6O5O - chains A and C; structure by X-ray diffraction, 1.75 A resolution.

[Chain A]
Molecule: Disabled homolog 2
From: Homo sapiens
Reference sequence: P98082 (DAB2_HUMAN); residues 31-191 here = UniProt positions 31-191
Chain sequence (161 residues; row label = number of the first residue in the row):
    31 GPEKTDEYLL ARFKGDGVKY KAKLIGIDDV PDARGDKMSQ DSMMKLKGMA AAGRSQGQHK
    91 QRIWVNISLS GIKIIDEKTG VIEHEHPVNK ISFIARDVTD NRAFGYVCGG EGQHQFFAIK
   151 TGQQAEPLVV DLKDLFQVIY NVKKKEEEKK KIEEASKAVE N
Not modelled in the structure: 182-191
Bound ions: Ni2+ site 1: Gly31, Glu141, His144; Mg2+: Asp59, Gln143; Ni2+ site 2 near His89 (its only coordinating residue here)
Curated features (UniProtKB/Swiss-Prot):
  - modified residue: Tyr170 (Phosphotyrosine)

[Chain C]
Molecule: Ace-qngfdnpnyqpqenmqa
Chain sequence (18 residues; each row starts with the number of its first residue):
   499 XQNGFDNPNY QPQENMQA
Not modelled in the structure: 513-516
Modified positions: ACE (acetyl group) at position 499

[Interface between chain A and chain C]
Residue-residue contacts (43):
  Ala63(A) with Tyr508(C), hydrophobic
  Arg64(A) with Asp504(C), salt bridge
  Asp66(A) with Asn501(C); Gly502(C), hydrogen bond (side chain-backbone)
  Val118(A) with Asn505(C), hydrogen bond (backbone-side chain); Asn507(C)
  Asn119(A) with Asn507(C); Tyr508(C); Gln509(C), hydrogen bond (backbone-backbone)
  Lys120(A) with Tyr508(C); Gln509(C), hydrogen bond (side chain-backbone); Gln511(C), hydrogen bond (side chain-backbone); Glu512(C)
  Ile121(A) with Asn505(C), hydrogen bond (backbone-side chain); Tyr508(C)
  Ser122(A) with Asp504(C); Asn505(C), hydrogen bond (backbone-backbone); Tyr508(C)
  Phe123(A) with Gly502(C); Phe503(C); Asp504(C)
  Ile124(A) with Gly502(C); Phe503(C), hydrogen bond (backbone-backbone)
  Arg126(A) with ACE_499(C); Gln500(C); Asn501(C), hydrogen bond (side chain-backbone); Phe503(C)
  Val128(A) with Gln500(C)
  Gly139(A) with Tyr508(C), hydrogen bond (backbone-side chain)
  Gly140(A) with Tyr508(C); Pro510(C); Glu512(C)
  Glu141(A) with Pro510(C), hydrogen bond (backbone-backbone); Gln511(C)
  His144(A) with Tyr508(C)
  Val159(A) with Phe503(C)
  Lys163(A) with Phe503(C)
  Phe166(A) with Asn505(C); Asn507(C), hydrogen bond (backbone-side chain)
  Ile169(A) with Asn507(C)
  Tyr170(A) with Pro506(C), hydrophobic; Asn507(C)
  Lys173(A) with Asn507(C), hydrogen bond
Other interface residues (no listed pair), chain A (24 interface residues in all): Ala125, Leu162

[Summary]
24 residues of chain A and 14 residues of chain C are in contact; the contacts include 13 hydrogen bonds and 1
salt bridge. Polar pairs include Arg64(A)-Asp504(C), Asp66(A)-Gly502(C) and Val118(A)-Asn505(C). Gly31(A),
Glu141(A) and His144(A) coordinate Ni2+ site 1.
Here chain A is Disabled homolog 2 (Homo sapiens) and chain C is Ace-qngfdnpnyqpqenmqa. Entry 6O5O (Crystal
Structure of the Disabled-2 (Dab2) Dab Homology Domain in Complex with Peptide STA02) was determined by X-ray
diffraction.
